PDB entry 1J6X | X-ray diffraction, 2.38 A resolution | chains A and B

# Chain A (and B)
Name: Autoinducer-2 production protein luxs
Source organism: Helicobacter pylori
Notes: chain B of this document is another copy of the same molecule, construct and numbering; everything in this record applies to it too
UniProt: Q9ZMW8 (LUXS_HELPJ); residues 1-152 here = UniProt positions 1-152
Chain sequence (160 residues; each row starts with the number of its first residue):
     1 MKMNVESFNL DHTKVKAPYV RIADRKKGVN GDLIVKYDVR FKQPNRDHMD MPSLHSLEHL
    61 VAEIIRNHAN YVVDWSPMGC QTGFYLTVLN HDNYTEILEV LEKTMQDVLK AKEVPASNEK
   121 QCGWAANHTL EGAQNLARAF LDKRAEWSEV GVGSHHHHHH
Disordered / not traced: 152-160 (chain B: 153-160)
Differences from the reference sequence: cloning artifact (1, 3, 49, 51, 78, 105); expression tag (153-160)
Modified residues: Mse1, Mse3, Mse49, Mse51, Mse78, Mse105 (selenomethionine; parent Met)
Metal / ion sites: Zn2+: H55, H59, C122
Residues lining bound ligands:
  - methionine (MET), molecule 1: V5, S7, F8, K36, Y85
  - methionine (MET), molecule 2: E58, H59, A62, R66, V73, D74, W75, S76

# How chain A and chain B interact
Residue-residue contacts - 101 pairs, chain A then chain B:
  Mse3(A) - E63(B)
  N4(A) - E63(B)  hydrogen bond (backbone-side chain)
  N4(A) - R66(B)
  N4(A) - N67(B)  hydrogen bond
  V5(A) - A62(B)
  V5(A) - E63(B)  hydrogen bond (backbone-side chain)
  V5(A) - R66(B)
  F8(A) - H59(B)
  F8(A) - E63(B)
  F8(A) - A116(B)  hydrophobic
  F8(A) - Q121(B)
  L10(A) - K120(B)
  D11(A) - K120(B)
  H12(A) - E119(B)
  H12(A) - K120(B)  hydrogen bond (backbone-backbone)
  H12(A) - Q121(B)
  H12(A) - C122(B)  hydrogen bond (side chain-backbone)
  H12(A) - G123(B)
  T13(A) - E119(B)
  K26(A) - V72(B)
  K26(A) - V73(B)  hydrogen bond (side chain-backbone)
  G28(A) - D32(B)
  G28(A) - L89(B)
  G28(A) - N90(B)
  V29(A) - D32(B)  hydrogen bond (backbone-side chain)
  V29(A) - N90(B)  hydrogen bond (backbone-side chain)
  N30(A) - N30(B)
  N30(A) - G31(B)
  N30(A) - D32(B)  hydrogen bond (backbone-side chain)
  G31(A) - N30(B)
  G31(A) - D32(B)  hydrogen bond (backbone-side chain)
  D32(A) - G28(B)
  D32(A) - V29(B)
  D32(A) - N30(B)  hydrogen bond
  D32(A) - G31(B)  hydrogen bond (side chain-backbone)
  D32(A) - D32(B)  hydrogen bond (side chain-backbone)
  I34(A) - I34(B)  hydrophobic
  I34(A) - L89(B)  hydrophobic
  K36(A) - V73(B)  hydrogen bond (side chain-backbone)
  K36(A) - D74(B)  salt bridge
  P44(A) - G123(B)
  N45(A) - E119(B)
  N45(A) - C122(B)  hydrogen bond (side chain-backbone)
  N45(A) - G123(B)  hydrogen bond (backbone-backbone)
  N45(A) - W124(B)  hydrogen bond (side chain-backbone)
  N45(A) - A125(B)  hydrogen bond (side chain-backbone)
  H48(A) - W124(B)
  Mse51(A) - Mse51(B)
  Mse51(A) - G79(B)
  Mse51(A) - Q81(B)
  H55(A) - G79(B)
  H55(A) - C80(B)
  E58(A) - Mse78(B)
  E58(A) - G79(B)  hydrogen bond (side chain-backbone)
  H59(A) - F8(B)
  A62(A) - V5(B)
  E63(A) - Mse3(B)
  E63(A) - N4(B)  hydrogen bond (backbone-side chain)
  E63(A) - V5(B)
  R66(A) - N4(B)
  N67(A) - N4(B)  hydrogen bond
  V73(A) - K26(B)  hydrogen bond (backbone-side chain)
  V73(A) - K36(B)  hydrogen bond (backbone-side chain)
  D74(A) - K36(B)  salt bridge
  S76(A) - S76(B)
  P77(A) - P77(B)
  P77(A) - G79(B)
  G79(A) - Mse51(B)
  G79(A) - H55(B)
  G79(A) - E58(B)  hydrogen bond (backbone-side chain)
  G79(A) - P77(B)
  C80(A) - H55(B)
  C80(A) - G123(B)
  C80(A) - W124(B)
  Q81(A) - Mse51(B)
  Q81(A) - W124(B)
  T82(A) - G123(B)
  L89(A) - I34(B)  hydrophobic
  N90(A) - V29(B)
  A116(A) - F8(B)  hydrophobic
  E119(A) - H12(B)
  E119(A) - T13(B)
  E119(A) - N45(B)  hydrogen bond (backbone-side chain)
  K120(A) - L10(B)
  K120(A) - D11(B)
  K120(A) - H12(B)  hydrogen bond (backbone-backbone)
  Q121(A) - Mse3(B)
  Q121(A) - F8(B)
  Q121(A) - H12(B)
  C122(A) - H12(B)
  C122(A) - N45(B)  hydrogen bond (backbone-side chain)
  G123(A) - H12(B)
  G123(A) - P44(B)
  G123(A) - N45(B)  hydrogen bond (backbone-backbone)
  G123(A) - C80(B)
  G123(A) - T82(B)
  W124(A) - N45(B)
  W124(A) - H48(B)
  W124(A) - C80(B)
  W124(A) - Q81(B)
  A125(A) - N45(B)  hydrogen bond (backbone-side chain)
Other interface residues (no listed pair), chain A (53 interface residues in all): S7, K27, R40, L54, V72, Mse78, P115, N127
Other interface residues (no listed pair), chain B (53 interface residues in all): S7, R40, L54, P115, A126, N127

# Summary
Chain A and chain B each contribute 53 residues to their interface; the contacts include 29 hydrogen bonds and
2 salt bridges. Among the polar pairs are K36(A)-D74(B), N4(A)-E63(B) and N4(A)-N67(B). Ligands of chain A:
methionine.
Chain A and chain B are both Autoinducer-2 production protein luxs (Helicobacter pylori); the structure,
Crystal structure of helicobacter pylori luxs, was determined by X-ray diffraction, deposited together with
1INN, 1J6V, 1J6W and 1VJE.
